PDB entry 3O1X | X-ray diffraction, 1.08 A resolution | chain A

[Chain A]
Molecule: Histidine triad nucleotide-binding protein 1
From: Oryctolagus cuniculus
Notes: EC 3.-.-.-
UniProt: P80912 (HINT1_RABIT); residue numbers follow UniProt; this construct covers 1-126
Sequence (126 residues; each row starts with the number of its first residue):
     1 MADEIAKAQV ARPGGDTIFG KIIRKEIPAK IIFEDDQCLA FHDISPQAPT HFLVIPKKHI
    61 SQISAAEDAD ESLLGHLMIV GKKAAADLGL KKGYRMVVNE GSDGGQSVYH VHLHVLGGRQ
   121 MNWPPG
Disordered / not traced: 1-11
Sequence notes: engineered mutation A84 (Cys in P80912)
Bound ions: Na+: K83, D87
Small-molecule neighbours: adenosine (ADN): I18, F19, I22, P28, F41, H42, D43, I44, S45, H51, L53, S107, V108, H112, H114
UniProt features mapped onto this chain:
  - motif: H110 to H114 (Histidine triad motif)
  - active site: H112 (Tele-AMP-histidine intermediate)
  - binding site (AMP): D43, I44, N99, G105 to S107, H112 to H114
  - modified residue: A2 (N-acetylalanine), K21 (N6-acetyllysine), K30 (N6-acetyllysine), S45 (Phosphoserine), S72 (Phosphoserine)
  - mutagenesis: C38 (C38A: No effect on its ability to convert adenosine 5'-O-phosphorothioate into 5'-O-monophosphate), S107 (S107A: No effect on its ability to convert adenosine 5'-O-phosphorothioate into 5'-O-monophosphate), H114 (H114D: Nearly abolishes its ability to convert adenosine 5'-O-phosphorothioate into 5'-O-monophosphate)

[Summary]
Chain A binds adenosine. The Na+ site is built by K83 and D87. UniProt lists active-site residue H112, 9
AMP-binding residues and 3 mutagenesis sites.
Chain A is Histidine triad nucleotide-binding protein 1 (Oryctolagus cuniculus); the structure, High
resolution crystal structure of histidine triad nucleotide-binding protein 1 (Hint1) C84A mutant from rabbit
complexed ..., was determined by X-ray diffraction (same publication as 3O1C and 3O1Z).
